PDB entry 7L09 | electron microscopy, 3.10 A resolution | chains H and K of the 7 polymer chains in the assembly

== Chain H ==
Name: 2G12 heavy chain
From: Homo sapiens
Chain sequence (226 residues; numbered 1 to 228 plus 10 insertion-coded residues; 12 numbers in that range are skipped by the numbering (no residue carries them; nothing is unmodelled there); the number before each row is that of its first residue; a row labelled like 82A-82C holds insertion residues (82A, then the next letters in order); X marks 8 residues of unknown identity (built as UNK)):
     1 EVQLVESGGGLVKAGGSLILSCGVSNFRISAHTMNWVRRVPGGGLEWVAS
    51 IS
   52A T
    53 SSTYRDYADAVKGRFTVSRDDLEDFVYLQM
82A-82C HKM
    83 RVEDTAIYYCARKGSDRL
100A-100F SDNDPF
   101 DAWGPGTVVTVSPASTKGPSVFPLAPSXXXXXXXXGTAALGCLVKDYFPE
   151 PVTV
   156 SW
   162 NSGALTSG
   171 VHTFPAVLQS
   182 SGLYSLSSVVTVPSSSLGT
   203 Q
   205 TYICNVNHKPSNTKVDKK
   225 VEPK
Unresolved in the structure: 128-135
Disulfide bonds: Cys22-Cys92, Cys142-Cys208

== Chain K ==
Name: 2G12 light chain
From: Homo sapiens
Chain sequence (213 residues; each row starts with the number of its first residue):
     1 DVVMTQSPSTLSASVGDTITITCRASQSIETWLAWYQQKPGKAPKLLIYK
    51 ASTLKTGVPSRFSGSGSGTEFTLTISGLQFDDFATYHCQHYAGYSATFGQ
   101 GTRVEIKRTVAAPSVFIFPPSDEQLKSGTASVVCLLNNFYPREAKVQWKV
   151 DNALQSGNSQESVTEQDSKDSTYSLSSTLTLSKADYEKHKVYACEVTHQG
   201 LSSPVTKSFNRGE
Disulfide bonds: Cys23-Cys88, Cys134-Cys194

== Interface between chain H and chain K ==
Residue-residue contacts (34; chain H residue first):
  Phe122(H) - Ser121(K)
  Phe122(H) - Glu123(K)
  Phe122(H) - Gln124(K)
  Pro123(H) - Ser121(K)
  Leu124(H) - Phe118(K)
  Leu124(H) - Val133(K)  hydrophobic
  Ala125(H) - Phe118(K)
  Ala139(H) - Phe116(K)  hydrophobic
  Ala139(H) - Phe118(K)
  Leu140(H) - Phe118(K)
  Leu143(H) - Val133(K)  hydrophobic
  Lys145(H) - Thr129(K)
  His172(H) - Asn137(K)
  His172(H) - Asn138(K)  hydrogen bond
  His172(H) - Asp167(K)
  His172(H) - Ser174(K)  hydrogen bond
  Thr173(H) - Thr164(K)
  Phe174(H) - Leu135(K)  hydrophobic
  Phe174(H) - Ser162(K)
  Phe174(H) - Thr164(K)
  Phe174(H) - Ser174(K)
  Phe174(H) - Leu175(K)
  Phe174(H) - Ser176(K)
  Pro175(H) - Ser162(K)  hydrogen bond (backbone-side chain)
  Pro175(H) - Val163(K)
  Pro175(H) - Thr164(K)
  Val177(H) - Gln160(K)
  Leu178(H) - Gln160(K)  hydrogen bond (backbone-side chain)
  Gln179(H) - Gln160(K)
  Val190(H) - Leu135(K)  hydrophobic
  Thr192(H) - Asn137(K)  hydrogen bond
  Lys221(H) - Glu123(K)  salt bridge
  Lys228(H) - Pro120(K)  hydrogen bond (side chain-backbone)
  Lys228(H) - Asp122(K)  salt bridge
Other interface residues (no listed pair), chain H (22 interface residues in all): Thr137, Ala138, Ser188
Other interface residues (no listed pair), chain K (23 interface residues in all): Pro119, Ser131, Glu161

== Summary ==
22 residues of chain H and 23 residues of chain K are in contact, with 6 hydrogen bonds and 2 salt bridges.
Polar pairs include Lys221(H)-Glu123(K), Lys228(H)-Asp122(K) and His172(H)-Asn138(K).
Here chain H is 2G12 heavy chain and chain K is 2G12 light chain, both from Homo sapiens. Entry 7L09 (Cryo-EM
structure of SARS-CoV-2 2P S ectodomain bound domain-swapped antibody 2G12 from masked 3D refinement) was
determined by electron microscopy together with 6VTU, 6XRJ, 7L02, 7L06, 7L6M, 7L6O, 7LU9 and 7LUA from the
same study.
